PDB entry 3O17 | X-ray diffraction, 3.00 A resolution | chains A and F

# Chain A
Molecule: Mitogen-activated protein kinase 8
Organism: Homo sapiens
Notes: EC 2.7.11.24
UniProt: P45983 (MK08_HUMAN); numbering as in UniProt (aligned over 1-364)
Amino-acid sequence (370 residues; numbered 1 to 370; the number before each row is that of its first residue):
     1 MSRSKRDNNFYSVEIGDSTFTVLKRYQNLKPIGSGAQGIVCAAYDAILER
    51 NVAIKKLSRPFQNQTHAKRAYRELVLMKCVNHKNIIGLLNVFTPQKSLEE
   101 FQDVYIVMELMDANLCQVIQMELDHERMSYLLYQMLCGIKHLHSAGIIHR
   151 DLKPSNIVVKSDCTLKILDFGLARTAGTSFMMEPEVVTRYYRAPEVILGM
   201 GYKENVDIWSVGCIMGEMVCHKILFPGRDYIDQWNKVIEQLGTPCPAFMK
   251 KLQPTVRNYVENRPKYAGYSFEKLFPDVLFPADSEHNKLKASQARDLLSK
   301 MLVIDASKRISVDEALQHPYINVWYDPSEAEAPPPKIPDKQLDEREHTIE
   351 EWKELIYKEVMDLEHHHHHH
Disordered / not traced: 1-6, 364-370
Sequence notes: engineered mutation Glu183 (Thr in P45983), Glu185 (Tyr in P45983); variant Ile208 (Leu in P45983); expression tag (365-370)
UniProt features mapped onto this chain:
  - active site: Asp151 (Proton acceptor)
  - binding site (ATP): Ile32 to Val40, Lys55
  - modified residue: Cys116 (S-nitrosocysteine)
  - natural variant: Gly171 (G171S: In a renal clear cell carcinoma sample), Gly177 (G177R: In a glioblastoma multiforme sample)
  - mutagenesis: Lys55 (K55D: Abolished protein kinase activity)

# Chain F
Molecule: C-Jun-amino-terminal kinase-interacting protein 1, JIP1, 10MER PEPTIDE
UniProt: Q9WVI9 (JIP1_MOUSE); residues 554-563 here correspond to UniProt positions 154-163 (UniProt number = residue number - 400)
Amino-acid sequence (10 residues; numbered 554 to 563; the number before each row is that of its first residue):
   554 PKRPTTLNLF

# Interface between chain A and chain F
Contacting residue pairs - 23 pairs, chain A then chain F:
  Ala113(A) - Leu562(F)  hydrophobic
  Gln117(A) - Leu562(F)  hydrogen bond (side chain-backbone)
  Met121(A) - Asn561(F)
  Arg127(A) - Pro557(F)
  Arg127(A) - Thr559(F)  hydrogen bond (side chain-backbone)
  Tyr130(A) - Arg556(F)  hydrogen bond
  Tyr130(A) - Pro557(F)
  Val159(A) - Leu560(F)  hydrophobic
  Val159(A) - Leu562(F)  hydrophobic
  Lys160(A) - Leu560(F)
  Ser161(A) - Thr558(F)
  Ser161(A) - Thr559(F)
  Ser161(A) - Leu560(F)  hydrogen bond (backbone-backbone)
  Ser161(A) - Leu562(F)
  Ser161(A) - Phe563(F)
  Asp162(A) - Pro557(F)
  Asp162(A) - Thr558(F)
  Cys163(A) - Leu560(F)  hydrophobic
  Trp324(A) - Pro554(F)
  Trp324(A) - Lys555(F)
  Trp324(A) - Arg556(F)  hydrogen bond (backbone-side chain)
  Asp326(A) - Arg556(F)
  Glu329(A) - Arg556(F)  salt bridge
Other interface residues (no listed pair), chain A (18 interface residues in all): Asp112, Val118, Glu126, Leu131, Tyr133

# Summary
18 residues of chain A face 10 of chain F across their interface; the contacts include 5 hydrogen bonds and 1
salt bridge. Polar contacts include Glu329(A)-Arg556(F), Gln117(A)-Leu562(F) and Arg127(A)-Thr559(F). UniProt
lists active-site residue Asp151(A), 10 ATP-binding residues and one mutagenesis site on chain A.
Chain A is Mitogen-activated protein kinase 8 (Homo sapiens) and chain F is C-Jun-amino-terminal
kinase-interacting protein 1, JIP1, 10MER PEPTIDE; the structure, Crystal Structure of JNK1-alpha1 isoform,
was determined by X-ray diffraction.
